PDB entry 9NEI | electron microscopy, 2.97 A resolution | chains B and G of the 5 polymer chains in the assembly

== Chain B ==
Protein: Potassium voltage-gated channel protein Shaker
From: Drosophila melanogaster
UniProtKB: P08510 (KCNAS_DROME); the construct has insertions or renumbered stretches relative to UniProt, so the offset changes along the chain: 1-512 = UniProt 1-512; 514-656 = UniProt 513-655
Amino-acid sequence (937 residues; row label = number of the first residue in the row; numbers below 1 keep their minus sign (Met-280 is residue -280)):
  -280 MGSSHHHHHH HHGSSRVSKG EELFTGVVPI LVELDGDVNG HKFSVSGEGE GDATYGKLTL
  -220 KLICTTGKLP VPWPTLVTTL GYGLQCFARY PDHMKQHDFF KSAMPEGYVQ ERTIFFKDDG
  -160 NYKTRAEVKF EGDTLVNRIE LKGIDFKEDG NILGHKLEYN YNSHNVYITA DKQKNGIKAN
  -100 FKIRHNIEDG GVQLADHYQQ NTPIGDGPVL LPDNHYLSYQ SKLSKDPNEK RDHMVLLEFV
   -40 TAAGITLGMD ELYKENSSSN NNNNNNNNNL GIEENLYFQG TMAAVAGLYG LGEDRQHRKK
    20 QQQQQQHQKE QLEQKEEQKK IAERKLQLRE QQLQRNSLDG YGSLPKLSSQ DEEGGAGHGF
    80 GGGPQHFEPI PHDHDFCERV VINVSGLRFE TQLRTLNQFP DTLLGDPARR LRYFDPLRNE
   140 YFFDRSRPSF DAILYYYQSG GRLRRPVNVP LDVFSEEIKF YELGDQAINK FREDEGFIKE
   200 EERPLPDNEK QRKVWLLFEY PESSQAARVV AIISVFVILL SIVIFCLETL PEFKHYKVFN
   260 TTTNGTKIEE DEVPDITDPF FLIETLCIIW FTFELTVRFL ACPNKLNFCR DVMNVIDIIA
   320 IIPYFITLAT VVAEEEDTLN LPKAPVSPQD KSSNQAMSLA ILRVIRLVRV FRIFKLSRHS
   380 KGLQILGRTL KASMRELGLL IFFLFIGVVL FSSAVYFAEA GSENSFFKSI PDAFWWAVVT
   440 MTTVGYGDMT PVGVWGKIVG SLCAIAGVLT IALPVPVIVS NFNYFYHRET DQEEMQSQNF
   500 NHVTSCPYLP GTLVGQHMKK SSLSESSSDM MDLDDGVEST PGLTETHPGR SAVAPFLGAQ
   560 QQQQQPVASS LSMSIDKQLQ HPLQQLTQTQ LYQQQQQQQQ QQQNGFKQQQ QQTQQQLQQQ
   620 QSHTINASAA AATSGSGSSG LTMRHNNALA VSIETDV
Not modelled in the structure: -280 to 215, 253-276, 299-309, 328-356, 490-656
Construct notes: initiating methionine (-280); expression tag (-279 to 0); insertion (513)
Bound ions: K+ site 1: Thr442 (shared with 1 residue of chain A; 1 residue of chain C; 1 residue of chain D); K+ site 2: Thr442, Val443 (shared with 2 residues of chain A; 2 residues of chain C; 2 residues of chain D)

== Chain G ==
Protein: Potassium voltage-gated channel protein Shaker
From: Drosophila melanogaster
UniProtKB: P08510 (KCNAS_DROME); the construct has insertions or renumbered stretches relative to UniProt, so the offset changes along the chain: 3-514 = UniProt 1-512; 516-658 = UniProt 513-655
Amino-acid sequence (937 residues; each row starts with the number of its first residue; numbers below 1 keep their minus sign (Met-278 is residue -278)):
  -278 MGSSHHHHHH HHGSSRVSKG EELFTGVVPI LVELDGDVNG HKFSVSGEGE GDATYGKLTL
  -218 KLICTTGKLP VPWPTLVTTL GYGLQCFARY PDHMKQHDFF KSAMPEGYVQ ERTIFFKDDG
  -158 NYKTRAEVKF EGDTLVNRIE LKGIDFKEDG NILGHKLEYN YNSHNVYITA DKQKNGIKAN
   -98 FKIRHNIEDG GVQLADHYQQ NTPIGDGPVL LPDNHYLSYQ SKLSKDPNEK RDHMVLLEFV
   -38 TAAGITLGMD ELYKENSSSN NNNNNNNNNL GIEENLYFQG TMAAVAGLYG LGEDRQHRKK
    22 QQQQQQHQKE QLEQKEEQKK IAERKLQLRE QQLQRNSLDG YGSLPKLSSQ DEEGGAGHGF
    82 GGGPQHFEPI PHDHDFCERV VINVSGLRFE TQLRTLNQFP DTLLGDPARR LRYFDPLRNE
   142 YFFDRSRPSF DAILYYYQSG GRLRRPVNVP LDVFSEEIKF YELGDQAINK FREDEGFIKE
   202 EERPLPDNEK QRKVWLLFEY PESSQAARVV AIISVFVILL SIVIFCLETL PEFKHYKVFN
   262 TTTNGTKIEE DEVPDITDPF FLIETLCIIW FTFELTVRFL ACPNKLNFCR DVMNVIDIIA
   322 IIPYFITLAT VVAEEEDTLN LPKAPVSPQD KSSNQAMSLA ILRVIRLVRV FRIFKLSRHS
   382 KGLQILGRTL KASMRELGLL IFFLFIGVVL FSSAVYFAEA GSENSFFKSI PDAFWWAVVT
   442 MTTVGYGDMT PVGVWGKIVG SLCAIAGVLT IALPVPVIVS NFNYFYHRET DQEEMQSQNF
   502 NHVTSCPYLP GTLVGQHMKK SSLSESSSDM MDLDDGVEST PGLTETHPGR SAVAPFLGAQ
   562 QQQQQPVASS LSMSIDKQLQ HPLQQLTQTQ LYQQQQQQQQ QQQNGFKQQQ QQTQQQLQQQ
   622 QSHTINASAA AATSGSGSSG LTMRHNNALA VSIETDV
Not modelled in the structure: -278 to 0, 16-658
Construct notes: initiating methionine (-278); expression tag (-277 to 2); insertion (515)

== Chain B / chain G interface ==
Contacting residue pairs (10):
  Thr441(B) - Thr2(G)  hydrogen bond (backbone-side chain)
  Thr442(B) - Thr2(G)  hydrogen bond
  Val467(B) - Ala4(G)
  Ile470(B) - Gly1(G)
  Ile470(B) - Thr2(G)
  Ala471(B) - Ala4(G)  hydrophobic
  Pro475(B) - Val6(G)  hydrophobic
  Ser479(B) - Tyr10(G)
  Asn482(B) - Asp15(G)
  His486(B) - Asp15(G)  salt bridge
Other interface residues (no listed pair), chain B (11 interface residues in all): Val476, Tyr483
Other interface residues (no listed pair), chain G (8 interface residues in all): Met3, Leu12
From the paper, about this interface:
  - interface residues, chain B: Ile470(B)

== Summary ==
Chain B and chain G form an interface of 11 and 8 residues respectively; the contacts include 2 hydrogen bonds
and 1 salt bridge. Polar contacts include His486(B)-Asp15(G), Thr441(B)-Thr2(G) and Thr442(B)-Thr2(G). The K+
site 2 is built by Thr442(B) and Val443(B). From the paper: the interface residue Ile470(B).
Both chains are Potassium voltage-gated channel protein Shaker (Drosophila melanogaster). Entry 9NEI
(GT-Shaker Class A) was determined by electron microscopy, deposited together with 9NEC, 9NED, 9NEG, 9NES and
9NEU.
